9EQ8 - chain A; structure by X-ray diffraction, 1.48 A resolution.

[Chain A]
Molecule: Ferritin, mitochondrial
From: Homo sapiens
Notes: EC 1.16.3.1
UniProtKB: Q8N4E7 (FTMT_HUMAN); residues 10-182 here correspond to UniProt positions 70-242 (UniProt number = residue number + 60)
Sequence (174 residues; numbered 9 to 182; the number before each row is that of its first residue):
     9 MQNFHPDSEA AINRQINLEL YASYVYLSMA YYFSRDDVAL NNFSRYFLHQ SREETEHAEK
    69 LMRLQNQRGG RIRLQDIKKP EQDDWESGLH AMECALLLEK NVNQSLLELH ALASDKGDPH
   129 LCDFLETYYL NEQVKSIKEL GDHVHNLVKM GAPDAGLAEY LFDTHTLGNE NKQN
Unresolved in the structure: 9, 178-182
Construct notes: initiating methionine (9)
Curated features (UniProtKB/Swiss-Prot):
  - binding site (Fe cation): E27, E62, H65, E107, Q141
Metal / ion sites: Mg2+ site 1: N25, Y32, Q83; Fe ion site 1: E27, E62, H65 (together with hydrogen peroxide); Fe ion site 2: H57, E61; Mg2+ site 2: Q58, E61; Fe ion site 3: E62, E107 (together with hydrogen peroxide); Mg2+ site 3: E140, S144; Fe ion site 4 near H173 (its only coordinating residue here)
Small-molecule neighbours:
  - hydrogen peroxide: E27, E62, H65, E107, V110, E140, Q141, S144
  - hydrogen peroxide (PEO): E27, E62, H65, E107, V110, E140, Q141
From the paper describing this entry:
  - binding site for hydrogen peroxide: Q141
  - mutagenesis - H57A/E61A/E64A, E61A, E64A, D131A, E140A: decreased catalytic activity
  - mutagenesis - H57A, E134A: unchanged catalytic activity
  - mutagenesis - D131A: abolished binding to Fe2+
  - mutagenesis - E134A, E140A: decreased binding to Fe2+

[In short]
Chain A binds hydrogen peroxide. The Mg2+ site 1 is built by N25, Y32 and Q83. Curated annotation (UniProt)
lists 5 Fe cation-binding residues. The paper reports a binding site for hydrogen peroxide at Q141;
H57A/E61A/E64A, E61A and E64A, among others, reduce catalytic activity; 7 substitutions were tested in all.
Chain A is Ferritin, mitochondrial (Homo sapiens); the structure, Iron loaded mitochondrial ferritin exposed
to oxygen for 2 minutes, was determined by X-ray diffraction together with 9EQ9, 9EQA, 9EQB and 9EQC from the
same study.
